4R02 - chains K and W of the 28 polymer chains in the assembly; structure by X-ray diffraction, 2.50 A resolution.

[Chain K]
Molecule: Proteasome subunit beta type-5
Source organism: Saccharomyces cerevisiae
Notes: EC 3.4.25.1
UniProt: P30656 (PSB5_YEAST); residues 1-212 here correspond to UniProt positions 76-287 (UniProt number = residue number + 75)
Amino-acid sequence (212 residues; each row starts with the number of its first residue):
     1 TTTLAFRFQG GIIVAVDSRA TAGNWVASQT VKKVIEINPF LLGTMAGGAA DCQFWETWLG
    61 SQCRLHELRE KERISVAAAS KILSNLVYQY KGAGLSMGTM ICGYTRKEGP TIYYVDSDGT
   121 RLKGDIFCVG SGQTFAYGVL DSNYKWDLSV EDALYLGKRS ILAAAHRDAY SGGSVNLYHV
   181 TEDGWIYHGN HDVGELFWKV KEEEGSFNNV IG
Covalently attached groups: BSc4999 (3E5) linked to T1
Bound ions: Mg2+ site 1 near I82 (its only coordinating residue here); Mg2+ site 2: A165, D168, S171 (shared with D204(W) of chain W)
Ligand contacts: BSc4999 (3E5; N-[(benzyloxy)carbonyl]-L-leucyl-N-{(2S,3S)-1-[(2,4-dimethylphenyl)amino]-2-hydroxy-5-methyl-1-oxohexan-3-yl}-L-leucinamide): R19, A20, T21, A27, V31, K33, M45, A46, G47, G48, A49, C52, S131, Y170

[Chain W]
Molecule: Proteasome subunit beta type-3
Source organism: Saccharomyces cerevisiae
Notes: EC 3.4.25.1
UniProt: P25451 (PSB3_YEAST); residues 0-204 here correspond to UniProt positions 1-205 (UniProt number = residue number + 1)
Amino-acid sequence (205 residues; row label = number of the first residue in the row; numbering starts at 0):
     0 MSDPSSINGG IVVAMTGKDC VAIACDLRLG SQSLGVSNKF EKIFHYGHVF LGITGLATDV
    60 TTLNEMFRYK TNLYKLKEER AIEPETFTQL VSSSLYERRF GPYFVGPVVA GINSKSGKPF
   120 IAGFDLIGCI DEAKDFIVSG TASDQLFGMC ESLYEPNLEP EDLFETISQA LLNAADRDAL
   180 SGWGAVVYII KKDEVVKRYL KMRQD
Unresolved in the structure: 0
Swiss-Prot annotation at these positions:
  - modified residue: S30 (Phosphoserine)
  - cross-link: K69 (Glycyl lysine isopeptide (Lys-Gly) (interchain with G-Cter in ubiquitin))
Bound ions: Mg2+: D204 (shared with A165(K), D168(K), S171(K) of chain K)

[How chain K and chain W interact]
Pairs across the interface (43; chain K residue first):
  R19(K) with D204(W), salt bridge
  N24(K) with D177(W); A178(W), hydrogen bond (backbone-backbone); L179(W)
  W25(K) with Q144(W); R176(W)
  V26(K) with R176(W), hydrogen bond (backbone-side chain); D177(W); A178(W)
  A27(K) with R176(W), hydrogen bond (backbone-side chain)
  S28(K) with R176(W)
  Q29(K) with D175(W); R202(W)
  F135(K) with L33(W), hydrophobic
  A165(K) with D204(W)
  H166(K) with W182(W), hydrogen bond (backbone-side chain); Q203(W), hydrogen bond (side chain-backbone)
  R167(K) with S32(W); L33(W); G34(W), hydrogen bond (side chain-backbone); V35(W), hydrogen bond (side chain-backbone); W182(W)
  D168(K) with S32(W)
  A169(K) with R27(W); S32(W), hydrogen bond (backbone-backbone); A178(W)
  Y170(K) with S32(W); A178(W), hydrophobic
  S171(K) with D204(W)
  G172(K) with D204(W)
  G173(K) with R202(W), hydrogen bond (backbone-side chain); D204(W), hydrogen bond (backbone-side chain)
  D192(K) with R202(W), salt bridge
  V193(K) with D204(W)
  G194(K) with R202(W)
  F197(K) with Q203(W)
  W198(K) with K200(W); M201(W); Q203(W)
  N209(K) with N37(W), hydrogen bond (backbone-side chain); K38(W), hydrogen bond (backbone-side chain)
  V210(K) with Q203(W)
  I211(K) with K38(W)
Interface residues without a listed pair, chain W (21 interface residues in all): S5, Q31

[Summary]
25 residues of chain K and 21 residues of chain W are in contact; the contacts include 12 hydrogen bonds and 2
salt bridges. Polar contacts include R19(K)-D204(W), D192(K)-R202(W) and V26(K)-R176(W). BSc4999 is covalently
linked to T1(K).
Here chain K is Proteasome subunit beta type-5 and chain W is Proteasome subunit beta type-3, both from
Saccharomyces cerevisiae. Entry 4R02 (yCP in complex with BSc4999 (alpha-Keto Phenylamide)) was determined by
X-ray diffraction.
